7M8E - chains C and 1 of the 9 polymer chains in the assembly; structure by electron microscopy, 3.40 A resolution.

# Chain C
Molecule: DNA-directed RNA polymerase subunit beta
Source organism: Escherichia coli
Notes: EC 2.7.7.6
UniProtKB: P0A8V4 (RPOB_ECO57); residue numbers follow UniProt; this construct covers 1-1342
Sequence (1342 residues; numbered 1 to 1342; the number before each row is that of its first residue):
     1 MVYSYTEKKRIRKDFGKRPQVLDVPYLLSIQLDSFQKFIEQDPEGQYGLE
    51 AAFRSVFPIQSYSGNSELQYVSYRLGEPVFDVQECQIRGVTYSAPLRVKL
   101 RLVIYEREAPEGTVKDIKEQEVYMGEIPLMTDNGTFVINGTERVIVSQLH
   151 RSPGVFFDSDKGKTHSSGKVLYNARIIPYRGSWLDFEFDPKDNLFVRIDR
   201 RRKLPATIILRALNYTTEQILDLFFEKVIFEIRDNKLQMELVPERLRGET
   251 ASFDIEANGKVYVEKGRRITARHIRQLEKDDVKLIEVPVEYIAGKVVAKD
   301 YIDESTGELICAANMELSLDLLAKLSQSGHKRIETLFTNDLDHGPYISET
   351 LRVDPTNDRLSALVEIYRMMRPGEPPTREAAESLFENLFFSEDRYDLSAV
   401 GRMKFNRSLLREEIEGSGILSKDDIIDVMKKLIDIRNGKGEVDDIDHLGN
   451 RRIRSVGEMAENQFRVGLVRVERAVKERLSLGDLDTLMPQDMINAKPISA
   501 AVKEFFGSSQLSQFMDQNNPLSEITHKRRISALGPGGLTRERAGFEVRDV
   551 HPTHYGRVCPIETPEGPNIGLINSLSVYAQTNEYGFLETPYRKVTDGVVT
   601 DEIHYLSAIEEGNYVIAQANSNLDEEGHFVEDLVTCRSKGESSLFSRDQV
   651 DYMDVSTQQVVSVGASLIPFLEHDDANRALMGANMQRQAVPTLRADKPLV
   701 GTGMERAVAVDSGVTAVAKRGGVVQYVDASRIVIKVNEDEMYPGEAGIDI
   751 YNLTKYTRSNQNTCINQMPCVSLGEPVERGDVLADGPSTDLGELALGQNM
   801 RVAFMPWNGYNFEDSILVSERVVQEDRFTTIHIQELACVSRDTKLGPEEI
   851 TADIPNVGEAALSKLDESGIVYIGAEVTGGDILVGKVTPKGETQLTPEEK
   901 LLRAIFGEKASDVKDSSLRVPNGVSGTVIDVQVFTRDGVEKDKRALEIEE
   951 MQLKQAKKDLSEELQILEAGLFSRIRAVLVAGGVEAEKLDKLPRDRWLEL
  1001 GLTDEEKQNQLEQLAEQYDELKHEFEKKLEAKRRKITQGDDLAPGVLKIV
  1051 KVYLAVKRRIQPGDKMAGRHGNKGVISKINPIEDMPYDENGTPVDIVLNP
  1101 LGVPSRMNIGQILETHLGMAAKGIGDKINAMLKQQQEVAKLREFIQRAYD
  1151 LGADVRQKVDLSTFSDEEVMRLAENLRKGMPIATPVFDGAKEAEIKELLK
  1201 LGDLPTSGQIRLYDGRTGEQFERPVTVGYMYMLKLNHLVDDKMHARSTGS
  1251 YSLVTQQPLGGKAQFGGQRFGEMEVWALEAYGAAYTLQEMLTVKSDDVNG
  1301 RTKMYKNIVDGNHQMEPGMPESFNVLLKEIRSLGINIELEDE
Not modelled in the structure: 1-2
Curated features (UniProtKB/Swiss-Prot):
  - modified residue (N6-acetyllysine): Lys1022, Lys1200

# Chain 1
Molecule: Nontemplate DNA
Sequence (39 nucleotides; each row starts with the number of its first residue):
    50 CTAGTTGATCTCATATTTCATTCGAACTCAGACGCGGCG
Not modelled in the structure: 50-70

# Chain C / chain 1 interface
Pairs across the interface (15; chain C residue first):
  Arg175(C) - DT77(1)  hydrogen bond to the base
  Ile177(C) - DT77(1)  base contact
  Gly181(C) - DA75(1)  base contact
  Trp183(C) - DC76(1)  stacking on the base
  Trp183(C) - DT77(1)  base contact
  Asp199(C) - DA75(1)  base contact
  Asp199(C) - DC76(1)  base contact
  Arg200(C) - DC76(1)  base contact
  Arg200(C) - DT77(1)  hydrogen bond to the phosphate
  Arg200(C) - DC78(1)  salt bridge to the phosphate
  Arg473(C) - DC72(1)  base contact
  Gly537(C) - DT77(1)  phosphate contact
  Arg542(C) - DC76(1)  salt bridge to the phosphate
  Arg542(C) - DT77(1)  salt bridge to the phosphate
  Arg542(C) - DC78(1)  salt bridge to the phosphate
Other interface residues (no listed pair), chain C (11 interface residues in all): Arg394, Glu541
Other interface residues (no listed pair), chain 1 (6 interface residues in all): DA74

# Overview
Chain C and chain 1 form an interface of 11 and 6 residues respectively, with 2 hydrogen bonds, 4 salt bridges
and 1 aromatic stacking contact. Polar contacts include Arg175(C)-DT77(1), Arg200(C)-DT77(1) and
Arg200(C)-DC78(1).
Here chain C is DNA-directed RNA polymerase subunit beta (Escherichia coli) and chain 1 is Nontemplate DNA.
Entry 7M8E (E.coli RNAP-RapA elongation complex) was determined by electron microscopy.
